Entry 3T9K (X-ray diffraction, 2.30 A resolution); this record covers chain A.

[Chain A]
Protein: Arf-GAP with coiled-coil, ANK repeat and PH domain-containing protein 1, Peptide from Integrin beta-1
From: Homo sapiens
Reference sequence: chimeric construct of Q15027, P05556: residues 378-740 from Q15027 (ACAP1_HUMAN) positions 378-740 (same numbers); residues 751-762 from P05556 positions 758-769 (UniProt number = residue number + 7)
Sequence (390 residues; numbered 373 to 762; the number before each row is that of its first residue):
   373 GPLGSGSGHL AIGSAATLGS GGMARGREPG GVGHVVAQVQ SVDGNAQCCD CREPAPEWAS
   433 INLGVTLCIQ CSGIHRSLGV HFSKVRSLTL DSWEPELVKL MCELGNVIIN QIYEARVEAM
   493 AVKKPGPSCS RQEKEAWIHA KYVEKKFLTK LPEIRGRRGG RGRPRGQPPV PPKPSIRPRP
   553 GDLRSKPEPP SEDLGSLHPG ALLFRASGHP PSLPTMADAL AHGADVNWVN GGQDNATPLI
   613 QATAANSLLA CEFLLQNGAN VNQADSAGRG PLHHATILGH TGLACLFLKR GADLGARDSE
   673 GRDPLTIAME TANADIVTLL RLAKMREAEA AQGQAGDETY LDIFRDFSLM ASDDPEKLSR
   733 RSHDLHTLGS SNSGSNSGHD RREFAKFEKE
Unresolved in the structure: 373-404, 529-567, 722, 726-762
Sequence notes: expression tag (373-377); engineered mutation D554 (Ser in Q15027); linker (741-750)
Curated features (UniProtKB/Swiss-Prot):
  - zinc finger: C420 to C443 (C4-type)
  - modified residue: Y485 (3'-nitrotyrosine)
Bound ions: Zn2+: C420, C423, C440, C443

[Overview]
The Zn2+ site is built by C420, C423, C440 and C443.
Chain A is Arf-GAP with coiled-coil, ANK repeat and PH domain-containing protein 1, Peptide from Integrin
beta-1 (Homo sapiens); the structure, Crystal Structure of ACAP1 C-portion mutant S554D fused with integrin
beta1 peptide, was determined by X-ray diffraction (same publication as 4F1P and 3JUE).
